Entry 7LKN (X-ray diffraction, 1.71 A resolution); this record covers chains A and C.

[Chain A]
Molecule: Pilus biogenesis protein
Organism: Xanthomonas axonopodis pv. citri
UniProt: Q8PHL2 (Q8PHL2_XANAC); residue numbers follow UniProt; this construct covers 12-163
Amino-acid sequence (173 residues; numbered -9 to 163; the number before each row is that of its first residue; numbers below 1 keep their minus sign (Mse-9 is residue -9)):
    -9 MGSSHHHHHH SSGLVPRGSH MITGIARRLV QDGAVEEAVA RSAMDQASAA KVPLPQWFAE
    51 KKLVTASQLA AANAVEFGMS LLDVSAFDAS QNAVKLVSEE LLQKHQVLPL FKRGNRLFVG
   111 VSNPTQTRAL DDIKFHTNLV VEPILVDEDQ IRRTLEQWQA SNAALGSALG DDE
Not modelled in the structure: -9 to 10, 158-163
Construct notes: initiating methionine (-9); expression tag (-8 to 11); engineered mutation Ser70 (Pro in Q8PHL2)
Modified positions: Mse-9, Mse11 (selenomethionine); Mse34, Mse69 (selenomethionine; parent Met)
From the paper describing this entry:
  - mutagenesis - F77A, F101A, R103A, F108A, E132A: unchanged binding to Type IV fimbriae assembly protein (chain C)

[Chain C]
Molecule: Type IV fimbriae assembly protein
Organism: Xanthomonas axonopodis pv. citri
UniProt: Q8PND9 (Q8PND9_XANAC); residue numbers follow UniProt; this construct covers 1-117
Amino-acid sequence (117 residues; each row starts with the number of its first residue):
     1 MSAMNARQGI LSLALKDKPA LYSAYMPFVK GGGIFVPTPK RYMLGDEVFL LLTLPDSSER
    61 LPVAGKVIWT TPAGAQGNRA AGIGVQFPDG PEGEAVRNKI ETLLAGLTTS DKPTHTM
Not modelled in the structure: 1-6
Modified positions: Mse1, Mse4 (selenomethionine); Mse26, Mse43, Mse117 (selenomethionine; parent Met)
From the paper describing this entry:
  - mutagenesis - I10E, Y22A, F28A, D46A/E47A, F49E/L51E: unchanged binding to Pilus biogenesis protein (chain A)
  - mutagenesis - I10E, F49E/L51E: unchanged stability
  - mutagenesis - I10E, F49A/L51A, F49E/L51E: abolished binding to ternary complex

[Chain A / chain C interface]
Pairs across the interface (53; chain A residue first):
  Arg18(A) - Arg41(C)
  Asp22(A) - Arg41(C)  salt bridge
  Asp22(A) - Mse43(C)
  Ala61(A) - Arg41(C)  hydrogen bond (backbone-side chain)
  Ala61(A) - Mse43(C)
  Ala62(A) - Arg41(C)
  Ala64(A) - Pro72(C)
  Val65(A) - Arg41(C)
  Gly68(A) - Pro72(C)
  Gly68(A) - Ala75(C)
  Gly68(A) - Gln76(C)  hydrogen bond (backbone-backbone)
  Mse69(A) - Pro72(C)
  Ser70(A) - Trp69(C)
  Ser70(A) - Thr70(C)
  Ser70(A) - Thr71(C)  hydrogen bond
  Ser70(A) - Arg79(C)  hydrogen bond
  Leu71(A) - Leu44(C)  hydrophobic
  Leu71(A) - Trp69(C)
  Leu71(A) - Thr70(C)  hydrogen bond (backbone-backbone)
  Leu72(A) - Leu44(C)
  Leu72(A) - Ile68(C)
  Leu72(A) - Trp69(C)  hydrophobic
  Asp73(A) - Leu44(C)
  Asp73(A) - Ile68(C)  hydrogen bond (backbone-backbone)
  Ser75(A) - Lys30(C)  hydrogen bond (backbone-side chain)
  Ala76(A) - Phe28(C)
  Ala76(A) - Val29(C)
  Ala76(A) - Lys30(C)  hydrogen bond (backbone-backbone)
  Ala76(A) - Ile68(C)  hydrophobic
  Ala76(A) - Gln86(C)
  Phe77(A) - Phe28(C)
  Phe77(A) - Lys30(C)
  Phe77(A) - Mse117(C)  hydrophobic
  Asp78(A) - Phe28(C)  hydrogen bond (backbone-backbone)
  Asp78(A) - Lys30(C)
  Gln81(A) - Pro27(C)  hydrogen bond (side chain-backbone)
  Gln81(A) - Phe28(C)
  Phe101(A) - Phe28(C)  hydrophobic
  Phe101(A) - Mse117(C)
  Arg103(A) - Tyr22(C)  hydrogen bond
  Arg103(A) - Thr108(C)  hydrogen bond (side chain-backbone)
  Arg103(A) - Ser110(C)  hydrogen bond (side chain-backbone)
  Arg103(A) - Asp111(C)
  Arg103(A) - Lys112(C)
  Arg103(A) - Thr114(C)
  Arg103(A) - Mse117(C)  hydrogen bond (side chain-backbone)
  Gly104(A) - Asp111(C)
  Arg106(A) - Asp111(C)
  Arg106(A) - Pro113(C)
  Phe108(A) - Arg79(C)
  Phe108(A) - Mse117(C)  hydrophobic
  Ile134(A) - Trp69(C)  hydrophobic
  Ile134(A) - Arg79(C)
Also at the interface, not in a pair above, chain A (26 interface residues in all): Leu100, Glu132, Pro133
Also at the interface, not in a pair above, chain C (27 interface residues in all): Lys66, Gly74, Thr116
Interface features reported in the paper:
  - hot spots on chain A (mutagenesis) - F101A/F108A: abolished binding to Type IV fimbriae assembly protein (chain C)
  - hot spots on chain C (mutagenesis) - W69A: decreased binding to Pilus biogenesis protein (chain A)

[Overview]
The interface between chain A and chain C involves 26 residues on one side and 27 on the other; the contacts
include 14 hydrogen bonds and 1 salt bridge. Polar contacts include Asp22(A)-Arg41(C), Ala61(A)-Arg41(C) and
Ser70(A)-Thr71(C). From the paper: I10E, F49A/L51A and F49E/L51E of chain C abolish binding to ternary
complex; F101A/F108A of chain A abolish binding to Type IV fimbriae assembly protein (chain C); 13
substitutions were tested in all.
Here chain A is Pilus biogenesis protein and chain C is Type IV fimbriae assembly protein, both from
Xanthomonas axonopodis pv. citri. Entry 7LKN (The PilB(N-terminal_P70S mutant)-PilZ complex (SeMet)) was
determined by X-ray diffraction (same publication as 7LKO and 7LKQ).
